PDB entry 8UC9 | X-ray diffraction, 2.44 A resolution | chain A

Chain A:
Protein: Son of sevenless homolog 2
From: Homo sapiens
UniProt: Q07890 (SOS2_HUMAN); residues 565-1047 here = UniProt positions 565-1047
Amino-acid sequence (490 residues; numbered 558 to 1047; the number before each row is that of its first residue):
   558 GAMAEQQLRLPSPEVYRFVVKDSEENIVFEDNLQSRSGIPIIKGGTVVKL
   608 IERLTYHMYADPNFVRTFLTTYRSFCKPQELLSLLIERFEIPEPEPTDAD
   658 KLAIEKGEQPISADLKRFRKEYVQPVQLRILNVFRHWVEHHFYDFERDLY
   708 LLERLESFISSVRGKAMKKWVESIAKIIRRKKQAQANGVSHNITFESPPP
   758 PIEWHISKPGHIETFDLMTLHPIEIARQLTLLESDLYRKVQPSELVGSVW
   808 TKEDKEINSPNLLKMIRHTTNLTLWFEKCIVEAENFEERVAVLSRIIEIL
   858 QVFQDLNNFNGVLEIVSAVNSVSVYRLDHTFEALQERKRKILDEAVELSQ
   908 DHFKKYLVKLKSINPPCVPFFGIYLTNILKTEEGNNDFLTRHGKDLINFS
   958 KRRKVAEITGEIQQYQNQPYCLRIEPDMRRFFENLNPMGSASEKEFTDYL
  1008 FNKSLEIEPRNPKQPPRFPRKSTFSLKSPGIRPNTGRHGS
Not modelled in the structure: 558-563, 588-595, 653-659, 748-750, 908-909, 1041-1047
Differences from the reference sequence: expression tag (558-564); conflict Y707 (Glu in Q07890), H768 (Gln in Q07890), I769 (Phe in Q07890), T947 (Lys in Q07890), R948 (Lys in Q07890), H949 (Lys in Q07890), P1019 (Cys in Q07890)
Residues lining bound ligands: 7-chloroquinolin-4-amine (QBC): V876, Y882, D885, F888, R896, L899, D900, V903
From the paper describing this entry:
  - binding site for 7-chloroquinolin-4-amine: Y882, D885, F888, D900

Overview:
Bound to chain A: 7-chloroquinolin-4-amine. The paper reports a binding site for 7-chloroquinolin-4-amine at
Y882, D885 and F888 among others.
Chain A is Son of sevenless homolog 2 (Homo sapiens); the structure, SOS2 co-crystal structure with fragment
bound (compound 9), was determined by X-ray diffraction together with 8T5G, 8T5M, 8T5R, 8UF2 and 8UH0 from the
same study.
